Entry 6N1V (electron microscopy, 4.00 A resolution); this record covers chains 3 and 4 of the 24 polymer chains in the assembly.

[Chain 3]
Name: A12V163-a.01 Heavy chain
Organism: Macaca mulatta
Sequence (225 residues; row label = number of the first residue in the row):
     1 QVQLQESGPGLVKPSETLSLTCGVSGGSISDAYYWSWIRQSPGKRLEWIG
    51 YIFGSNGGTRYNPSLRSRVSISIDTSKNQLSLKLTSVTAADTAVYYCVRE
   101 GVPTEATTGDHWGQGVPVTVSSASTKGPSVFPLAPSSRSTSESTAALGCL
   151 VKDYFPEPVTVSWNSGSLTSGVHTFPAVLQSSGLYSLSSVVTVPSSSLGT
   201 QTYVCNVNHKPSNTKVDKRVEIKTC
Unresolved in the structure: 1
Cystine bridges: C22-C97, C149-C205

[Chain 4]
Name: A12V163-a.01 Light chain
Organism: Macaca mulatta
Sequence (215 residues; row label = number of the first residue in the row):
     1 QFVLTQPPSMSGAPGQRVTISCTGTNSNIGVNYVQWYQQFPGTAPKLLIY
    51 ENYKRPSGISDRFSGSQSGSSASLTITGLQSEDEADYYCQSYDISLGAHV
   101 FGSGTELTVLGQPKAAPSVTLFPPSSEELQANKATLVCLISDFYPGAVEV
   151 AWKADGSAVNAGVETTKPSKQSNNKYAASSYLSLTSDQWKSHKSYSCQVT
   201 HEGSTVEKTVAPAEC
Cystine bridges: C22-C89, C138-C197

[Chain 3 / chain 4 interface]
Contacting residue pairs - 72 pairs, chain 3 then chain 4:
  K44(3) - Q39(4)
  K44(3) - D86(4)  salt bridge
  K44(3) - Y88(4)  hydrogen bond (backbone-side chain)
  K44(3) - E106(4)  salt bridge
  R45(3) - Q1(4)
  R45(3) - F2(4)
  L46(3) - Y88(4)  hydrophobic
  L46(3) - F101(4)
  E47(3) - F101(4)
  W48(3) - A98(4)  hydrophobic
  W48(3) - H99(4)
  W48(3) - F101(4)
  Y51(3) - H99(4)
  R60(3) - Y92(4)
  P63(3) - L96(4)
  P63(3) - G97(4)
  Y96(3) - P45(4)
  T107(3) - P56(4)
  T107(3) - S57(4)  hydrogen bond (backbone-backbone)
  T108(3) - S57(4)
  G109(3) - L47(4)
  G109(3) - P56(4)
  D110(3) - Y37(4)  hydrogen bond
  D110(3) - L47(4)
  W112(3) - Y37(4)  hydrophobic
  W112(3) - P45(4)  hydrogen bond (side chain-backbone)
  G113(3) - A44(4)
  F131(3) - S125(4)
  F131(3) - E127(4)
  F131(3) - E128(4)
  P132(3) - S125(4)
  P132(3) - E127(4)
  L133(3) - F122(4)
  L133(3) - V137(4)  hydrophobic
  A134(3) - F122(4)
  S136(3) - P123(4)
  R138(3) - K208(4)
  R138(3) - T209(4)  hydrogen bond (side chain-backbone)
  R138(3) - V210(4)
  R138(3) - A211(4)
  R138(3) - E214(4)  salt bridge
  A146(3) - T120(4)
  A146(3) - F122(4)
  L150(3) - T135(4)
  K152(3) - E128(4)
  K152(3) - K133(4)
  H173(3) - Q171(4)  hydrogen bond
  F175(3) - L139(4)  hydrophobic
  F175(3) - I140(4)
  F175(3) - S141(4)
  F175(3) - A178(4)
  P176(3) - T166(4)
  P176(3) - S169(4)
  P176(3) - S179(4)  hydrogen bond (backbone-side chain)
  A177(3) - T166(4)
  V178(3) - E164(4)
  V178(3) - T165(4)
  V178(3) - T166(4)
  V178(3) - Y181(4)  hydrophobic
  L179(3) - E164(4)
  Q180(3) - E164(4)
  S181(3) - E164(4)  hydrogen bond (backbone-side chain)
  S186(3) - Y181(4)  hydrogen bond (backbone-side chain)
  L187(3) - Y181(4)
  S188(3) - V137(4)
  S188(3) - L139(4)
  S188(3) - Y181(4)  hydrogen bond
  V190(3) - F122(4)  hydrophobic
  V190(3) - L139(4)  hydrophobic
  K218(3) - E127(4)  salt bridge
  C225(3) - S126(4)
  C225(3) - C215(4)  disulfide
Other interface residues (no listed pair), chain 3 (46 interface residues in all): I38, Q40, N62, A106, P135, S139, L147, G148
Other interface residues (no listed pair), chain 4 (48 interface residues in all): T43, K46, A177
Cross-chain cystine bridges: C225(3)-C215(4)

[Overview]
46 residues of chain 3 and 48 residues of chain 4 are in contact, with 1 disulfide bond, 10 hydrogen bonds and
4 salt bridges. Among the polar pairs are K44(3)-D86(4), K44(3)-E106(4) and R138(3)-E214(4).
Here chain 3 is A12V163-a.01 Heavy chain and chain 4 is A12V163-a.01 Light chain, both from Macaca mulatta.
Entry 6N1V (Cryo-EM structure at 4.0 A resolution of vaccine-elicited antibody A12V163-a.01 in complex with
HIV-1 Env BG505 ...) was determined by electron microscopy together with 6MPH, 6MQC, 6MQE, 6MQM, 6MQR, 6N16
and 4 further entries from the same study.
